PDB entry 7ZI4 | electron microscopy, 3.20 A resolution | chains L and X of the 20 polymer chains in the assembly

Chain L:
Name: Histone H2B type 1-J
Organism: Homo sapiens
UniProt: P06899 (H2B1J_HUMAN); residues 0-125 here correspond to UniProt positions 1-126 (UniProt number = residue number + 1)
Sequence (126 residues; row label = number of the first residue in the row; numbering starts at 0):
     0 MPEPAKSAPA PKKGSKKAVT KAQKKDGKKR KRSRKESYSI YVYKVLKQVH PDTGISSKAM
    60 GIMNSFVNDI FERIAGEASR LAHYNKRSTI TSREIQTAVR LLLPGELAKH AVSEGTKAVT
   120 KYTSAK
Unresolved in the structure: 0-29
UniProt features mapped onto this chain:
  - modified residue: Pro1 (N-acetylproline), Glu2 (ADP-ribosyl glutamic acid), Lys5 (N6-(2-hydroxyisobutyryl)lysine), Ser6 (ADP-ribosylserine), Lys11 (N6-(beta-hydroxybutyryl)lysine), Lys12 (N6-(2-hydroxyisobutyryl)lysine), Ser14 (Phosphoserine), Lys15 (N6-acetyllysine), Lys16 (N6-(beta-hydroxybutyryl)lysine), Lys20 (N6-(2-hydroxyisobutyryl)lysine), Lys23 (N6-(2-hydroxyisobutyryl)lysine), Lys24 (N6-(2-hydroxyisobutyryl)lysine), Lys34 (N6-(2-hydroxyisobutyryl)lysine), Glu35 (PolyADP-ribosyl glutamic acid), Ser36 (Phosphoserine), Lys43 (N6-(2-hydroxyisobutyryl)lysine), Lys46 (N6-(2-hydroxyisobutyryl)lysine), Lys57 (N6,N6-dimethyllysine), Arg79 (Dimethylated arginine), Lys85 (N6,N6,N6-trimethyllysine) and 6 more in UniProt
  - glycosylation: Ser112 (O-linked (GlcNAc) serine)
  - cross-link (Glycyl lysine isopeptide (Lys-Gly)): Lys5 (interchain with G-Cter in SUMO2), Lys20 (interchain with G-Cter in SUMO2), Lys34 (interchain with G-Cter in ubiquitin), Lys120 (interchain with G-Cter in ubiquitin)

Chain X:
Molecule: 158-nt DNA strand
Sequence (158 nucleotides; row label = number of the first residue in the row; numbers below 1 keep their minus sign (DC-85 is residue -85)):
   -85 CCGGTGCCGA GGCCGCTCAA TTGGTCGTAG ACAGCTCTAG CACCGCTTAA ACGCACGTAC
   -25 GCGCTGTCCC CCGCGTTTTA ACCGCCAAGG GGATTACTCC CTAGTCTCCA GGCACGTGTC
    35 AGATATATAC ATCCTGTGCA TGTACTCGGG ATATTGAT

How chain L and chain X interact:
Pairs across the interface (11; chain L residue first):
  Lys30(L) - DG50(X)  sugar contact
  Arg31(L) - DG50(X)  hydrogen bond to the phosphate
  Arg31(L) - DT51(X)  salt bridge to the phosphate
  Arg33(L) - DT49(X)  sugar contact
  Arg33(L) - DG50(X)  phosphate contact
  Lys34(L) - DT49(X)  phosphate contact
  Lys34(L) - DG50(X)  hydrogen bond to the phosphate
  Glu35(L) - DT49(X)  phosphate contact
  Ser36(L) - DT49(X)  phosphate contact
  Ile39(L) - DC48(X)  phosphate contact
  Tyr40(L) - DC48(X)  hydrogen bond to the phosphate

In short:
The interface between chain L and chain X involves 8 residues on one side and 4 on the other; the contacts
include 3 hydrogen bonds and 1 salt bridge. Among the polar pairs are Arg31(L)-DG50(X), Lys34(L)-DG50(X) and
Tyr40(L)-DC48(X).
Here chain L is Histone H2B type 1-J (Homo sapiens) and chain X is a 158-nt DNA strand. Entry 7ZI4 (Cryo-EM
structure of the human INO80 complex bound to a WT nucleosome) was determined by electron microscopy.
